PDB entry 7ARS | X-ray diffraction, 1.15 A resolution | chains A and B

== Chain A (and B) ==
Name: alpha/beta-peptide
Notes: chain B of this document is another copy of the same molecule, construct and numbering; everything in this record applies to it too
Sequence (35 residues; row label = number of the first residue in the row):
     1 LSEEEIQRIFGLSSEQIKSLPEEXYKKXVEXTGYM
Modified residues: XCP ((1S,2S)-2-aminocyclopentanecarboxylic acid) at position 24, XCP ((1S,2S)-2-aminocyclopentanecarboxylic acid) at position 28, XCP ((1S,2S)-2-aminocyclopentanecarboxylic acid) at position 31; Mse35 (selenomethionine)
Ion coordination: Mg2+ near Glu22 (its only coordinating residue here)
Residues lining bound ligands: trifluoroacetic acid (TFA): Tyr25, Lys26, Val29

== Chain A / chain B interface ==
Pairs across the interface (28; chain A residue first):
  Leu1(A) - Ile9(B)  hydrophobic
  Leu1(A) - Phe10(B)  hydrophobic
  Leu1(A) - XCP_31(B)
  Glu3(A) - XCP_31(B)
  Glu3(A) - Thr32(B)
  Ile6(A) - Phe10(B)  hydrophobic
  Ile6(A) - XCP_28(B)
  Ile6(A) - XCP_31(B)
  Ile9(A) - Leu1(B)  hydrophobic
  Phe10(A) - Ile6(B)  hydrophobic
  Phe10(A) - Phe10(B)  hydrophobic
  Leu20(A) - XCP_28(B)
  Pro21(A) - Tyr25(B)
  Pro21(A) - XCP_28(B)
  Pro21(A) - Val29(B)
  Pro21(A) - Thr32(B)
  XCP_24(A) - XCP_24(B)
  Tyr25(A) - Pro21(B)
  Tyr25(A) - Glu22(B)
  XCP_28(A) - Ile6(B)
  XCP_28(A) - Leu20(B)
  XCP_28(A) - Pro21(B)
  Val29(A) - Pro21(B)
  XCP_31(A) - Leu1(B)
  XCP_31(A) - Glu3(B)
  XCP_31(A) - Ile6(B)
  Thr32(A) - Glu3(B)
  Thr32(A) - Pro21(B)
Also at the interface, not in a pair above, chain A (15 interface residues in all): Ser2, Glu22
Also at the interface, not in a pair above, chain B (15 interface residues in all): Ser2

== Summary ==
Chain A and chain B each contribute 15 residues to their interface. Chain A binds trifluoroacetic acid.
Both chains are alpha/beta-peptide. Entry 7ARS (The de novo designed hybrid alpha/beta-miniprotein (with
Se-Methionine)) was determined by X-ray diffraction, deposited together with 7ARR.
